PDB entry 8VVN | electron microscopy, 2.20 A resolution | chains A and D of the 7 polymer chains in the assembly

== Chain A ==
Name: Chemotaxis protein MotB-related protein
Organism: Shewanella sp. ANA-3
UniProtKB: A0L1T5 (A0L1T5_SHESA); residues 1-243 here = UniProt positions 1-243
Amino-acid sequence (282 residues; each row starts with the number of its first residue):
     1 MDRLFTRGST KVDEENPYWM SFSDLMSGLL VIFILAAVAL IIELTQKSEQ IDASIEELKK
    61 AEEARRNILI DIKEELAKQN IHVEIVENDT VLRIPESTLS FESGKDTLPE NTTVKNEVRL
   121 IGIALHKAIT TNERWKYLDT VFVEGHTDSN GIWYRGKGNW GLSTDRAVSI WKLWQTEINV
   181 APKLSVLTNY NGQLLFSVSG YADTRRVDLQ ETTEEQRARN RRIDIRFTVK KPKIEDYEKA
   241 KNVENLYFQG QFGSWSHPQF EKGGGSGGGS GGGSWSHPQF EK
Not modelled in the structure: 1-10, 237-282
Construct notes: expression tag (244-282)

== Chain D ==
Name: MotA/TolQ/ExbB proton channel domain-containing protein
Organism: Shewanella sp. ANA-3
UniProtKB: A0L1T4 (A0L1T4_SHESA); residue numbers follow UniProt; this construct covers 1-696
Amino-acid sequence (696 residues; each row starts with the number of its first residue):
     1 MATERQIELS WLLPDFSHLS FHPQTGTALS SLFVAITLTV TLLFIAYLLY KSIDVVLKIN
    61 WLQKALEPLE RKDVAQKKEV LYQLAKSKSK GKSKGIGFLW MEFDETLVEV RKGDQIEIRN
   121 TLDAGHFFNT YTLANSVTEN RLIAAVPGFL TALGVIGTFM GLQLGLADLK LGAGVDVTTM
   181 QDGVAGVVNG AKIAFLTSVW GVALSVFFNF FEKLCEQFIR SKIRELEDKV DFLFPRVRPE
   241 EQLQIISENS SESRNVLQGL AEKIGEKMQE AMVTATQGIQ SSLESSLSKI MAPAINKLVD
   301 ETSQGNQKAL EGLLESFMDR FGQAGNLQRS ALDDVSNKVN QSVEAMQLTM SNFVEQLQKS
   361 QAESGDREKA LIADISHQVS KLSSQSEDIH QKLTSYVENQ IGKISSQMQI REEASAKRDS
   421 ELVNVIGQQV NELVNNSRRQ GELLTSFVET QLNNLTKSFD ERDKRSTELE TTRNNKIEKQ
   481 TEAIVKISNE LISTVEKSVS EQLAAVKHLV SQGETLQNSV NASVEAAAQA TQAMKESSIE
   541 LRVSADHMRV LSSHVNDAGN KLSGAIKSAV DSTADLANQN QISAQRIENA RESLMKDVSR
   601 FSELSDQIKA LITSASSTFT ELKSTQRDFI GNLKEEVESL SRKMTDMLEE YSQQANGQTA
   661 EHLKIWSQSV TDYSTQMNSA VKALSSVVDE MQVKLG
Not modelled in the structure: 1-4, 236-696
Metal / ion sites: Na+: Gly154, Thr158, Ala194, Thr197, Ser198

== Chain A / chain D interface ==
Pairs across the interface (5; chain A residue first):
  Asp13(A) - Arg141(D)  salt bridge
  Trp19(A) - Val155(D)  hydrophobic
  Phe22(A) - Phe159(D)  hydrophobic
  Phe33(A) - Leu166(D)  hydrophobic
  Phe33(A) - Leu169(D)  hydrophobic
Also at the interface, not in a pair above, chain A (7 interface residues in all): Val12, Met26, Ala36
Also at the interface, not in a pair above, chain D (7 interface residues in all): Leu162, Leu171

== Overview ==
Chain A and chain D each contribute 7 residues to their interface, with 1 salt bridge. Its one salt-bridged
contact is Asp13(A)-Arg141(D). The Na+ site is built by Gly154(D), Thr158(D), Ala194(D), Thr197(D) and
Ser198(D).
Chain A is Chemotaxis protein MotB-related protein and chain D is MotA/TolQ/ExbB proton channel
domain-containing protein, both from Shewanella sp. ANA-3; the structure, Cryo-EM structure of a type I ZorAB
complex from Shewanella sp. strain ANA-3, was determined by electron microscopy together with 8VVI from the
same study.
